Entry 5MA9 (X-ray diffraction, 1.57 A resolution); this record covers chains B and A.

== Chain B ==
Protein: Green fluorescent protein
Source organism: Aequorea victoria
UniProtKB: P42212 (GFP_AEQVI); aligned to UniProt positions 2-238 over residues 2-238
Amino-acid sequence (243 residues; row label = number of the first residue in the row; note: 2 numbers in that range are skipped by the numbering (no residue carries them; nothing is unmodelled there); numbers below 1 keep their minus sign (Gly-4 is residue -4)):
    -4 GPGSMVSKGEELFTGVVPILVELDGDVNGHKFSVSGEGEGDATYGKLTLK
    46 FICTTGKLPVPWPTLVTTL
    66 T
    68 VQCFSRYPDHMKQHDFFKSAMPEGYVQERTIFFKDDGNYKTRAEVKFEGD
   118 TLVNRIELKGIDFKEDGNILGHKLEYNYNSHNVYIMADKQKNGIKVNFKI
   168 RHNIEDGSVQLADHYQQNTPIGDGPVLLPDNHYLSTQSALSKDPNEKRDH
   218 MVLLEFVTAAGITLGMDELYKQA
Not modelled in the structure: -4 to 1, 231-240
Sequence notes: expression tag (-4 to 1, 239-240); conflict Leu64 (Phe in P42212), Leu231 (His in P42212); chromophore (66)
Modified residues: Thr66 (chromophore; CRO)
Covalently attached groups: covalent link Leu64-Thr66; covalent link Thr66-Val68

== Chain A ==
Protein: R11
Source organism: synthetic construct
Amino-acid sequence (305 residues; row label = number of the first residue in the row; X marks 2 residues of unknown identity (built as UNK)):
     6 RXXGPGSDLGKKLLEAARAGQDDEVRILMANGADVNAADDVGVTPLHLAA
    56 QRGHLEIVEVLLKYGADVNAADLWGQTPLHLAATAGHLEIVEVLLKNGAD
   106 VNARDNIGHTPLHLAAWAGHLEIVEVLLKYGADVNAQDKFGKTPFDLAID
   156 NGNEDIAEVLQKAAGGGSGGGSGGGDVNAYDEVGWTPLHRAAWGHLELVE
   206 KLLKNGADVNAADIDGYTPLHLAAFSGHLEIVEVLLKYGADVNADDQAGF
   256 TPLHLAAIFGHLEIVEVLLKNGADVNAQDKFGKTPFDLAIDNGNEDIAEV
   306 LQKAA
Not modelled in the structure: 6-11, 310

== Chain B / chain A interface ==
Contacting residue pairs - 66 pairs, chain B then chain A:
  Val11(B) - Arg57(A)
  Tyr39(B) - Thr89(A)
  Tyr39(B) - Ala90(A)
  Tyr39(B) - Trp122(A)  hydrogen bond (backbone-side chain)
  Lys41(B) - Gln81(A)  hydrogen bond
  Lys41(B) - Leu86(A)
  Thr43(B) - Trp79(A)
  Thr43(B) - Gln81(A)
  Leu44(B) - Trp79(A)  hydrogen bond (backbone-side chain)
  Arg73(B) - Trp122(A)  hydrogen bond (side chain-backbone)
  Arg73(B) - Asn156(A)  hydrogen bond
  Tyr145(B) - Phe145(A)
  Asn146(B) - Phe145(A)
  Ser147(B) - Phe145(A)
  Ser147(B) - Val188(A)
  Asn149(B) - Val188(A)
  Asn149(B) - Trp190(A)
  Tyr151(B) - Trp190(A)
  Tyr151(B) - Trp198(A)  hydrophobic
  Tyr151(B) - Asp218(A)
  Tyr151(B) - Tyr222(A)
  Tyr151(B) - Leu227(A)
  Tyr151(B) - Phe230(A)  hydrophobic
  Ile152(B) - Phe230(A)
  Met153(B) - Phe230(A)  hydrophobic
  Met153(B) - Phe264(A)  hydrophobic
  Lys166(B) - Asp220(A)  salt bridge
  Lys166(B) - Gln252(A)  hydrogen bond
  Arg168(B) - Glu187(A)
  Arg168(B) - Ile219(A)
  Tyr182(B) - Phe286(A)
  Asn198(B) - Phe230(A)  hydrogen bond (side chain-backbone)
  Asn198(B) - Phe264(A)
  His199(B) - Trp198(A)
  His199(B) - Phe230(A)
  Tyr200(B) - Trp190(A)
  Tyr200(B) - Trp198(A)  hydrophobic
  Gln204(B) - Ile112(A)
  Gln204(B) - His114(A)  hydrogen bond
  Gln204(B) - Asp143(A)  hydrogen bond
  Gln204(B) - Phe145(A)
  Gln204(B) - Lys147(A)
  Ser205(B) - Ile112(A)
  Ser205(B) - Phe145(A)
  Ala206(B) - Asn111(A)
  Ala206(B) - Ile112(A)  hydrophobic
  Ala206(B) - Lys144(A)
  Ser208(B) - Leu78(A)
  Ser208(B) - Asn111(A)  hydrogen bond
  Asp210(B) - Asp45(A)
  Asp210(B) - Leu78(A)
  Val219(B) - Trp79(A)
  Leu220(B) - Trp79(A)  hydrogen bond (backbone-side chain)
  Leu221(B) - Trp79(A)
  Leu221(B) - Asp110(A)
  Leu221(B) - Asn111(A)
  Leu221(B) - Ile112(A)
  Phe223(B) - Ile112(A)  hydrophobic
  Phe223(B) - His114(A)
  Phe223(B) - Leu119(A)  hydrophobic
  Phe223(B) - Trp122(A)
  Thr225(B) - Trp122(A)
  Thr225(B) - Asn156(A)
  Gly228(B) - Trp198(A)
  Thr230(B) - Trp198(A)
  Thr230(B) - His200(A)
Other interface residues (no listed pair), chain B (38 interface residues in all): Glu34, Lys45, His148, Leu178, Pro211, Glu222, Val224
Other interface residues (no listed pair), chain A (36 interface residues in all): Ala123, Gly199, Ser231

== Overview ==
38 residues of chain B and 36 residues of chain A are in contact; the contacts include 11 hydrogen bonds and 1
salt bridge. Polar contacts include Lys166(B)-Asp220(A), Tyr39(B)-Trp122(A) and Lys41(B)-Gln81(A).
Chain B is Green fluorescent protein (Aequorea victoria) and chain A is R11 (synthetic construct); the
structure, GFP-binding DARPin fusion gc_R11, was determined by X-ray diffraction (same publication as 5MA3,
5MA4, 5MA5, 5MA6, 5MA8, 5MAD and 5MAK).
